PDB entry 8ISS | electron microscopy, 3.19 A resolution | chains B and C of the 5 polymer chains in the assembly

== Chain B ==
Protein: tRNA-splicing endonuclease subunit Sen2
Organism: Homo sapiens
Notes: EC 4.6.1.16
Reference sequence: Q8NCE0 (SEN2_HUMAN); residues 1-465 here = UniProt positions 1-465
Amino-acid sequence (465 residues; numbered 1 to 465; the number before each row is that of its first residue):
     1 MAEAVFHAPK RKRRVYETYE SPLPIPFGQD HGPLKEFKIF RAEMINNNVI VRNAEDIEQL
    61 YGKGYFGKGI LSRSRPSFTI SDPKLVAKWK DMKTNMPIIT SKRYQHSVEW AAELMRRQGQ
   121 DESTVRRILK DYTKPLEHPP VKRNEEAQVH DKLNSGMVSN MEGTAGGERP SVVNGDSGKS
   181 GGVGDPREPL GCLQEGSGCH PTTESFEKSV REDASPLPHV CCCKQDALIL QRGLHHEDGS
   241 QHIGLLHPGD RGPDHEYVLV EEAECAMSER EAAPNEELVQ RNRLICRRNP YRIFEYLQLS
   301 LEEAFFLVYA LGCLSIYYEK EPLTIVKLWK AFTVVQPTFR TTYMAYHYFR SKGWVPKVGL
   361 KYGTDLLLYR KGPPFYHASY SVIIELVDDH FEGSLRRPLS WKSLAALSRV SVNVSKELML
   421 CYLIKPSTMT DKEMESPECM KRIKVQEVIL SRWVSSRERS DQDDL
Not modelled in the structure: 17-36, 79-296, 462-465
What the authors report for this chain:
  - binding site for the 88-nt RNA strand: Lys10, Lys12, His377, Arg409, Asn413, Arg452, Ser456, Arg457, Arg459
  - mutagenesis - R409A: unchanged catalytic activity
  - mutagenesis - R73A/K361A, R409A/R452A: decreased catalytic activity
  - catalytic residues: Tyr369, His377, Lys416

== Chain C ==
Protein: tRNA-splicing endonuclease subunit Sen34
Organism: Homo sapiens
Notes: EC 4.6.1.16
Reference sequence: Q9BSV6 (SEN34_HUMAN); residue numbers follow UniProt; this construct covers 1-310
Amino-acid sequence (310 residues; each row starts with the number of its first residue):
     1 MLVVEVANGR SLVWGAEAVQ ALRERLGVGG RTVGALPRGP RQNSRLGLPL LLMPEEARLL
    61 AEIGAVTLVS APRPDSRHHS LALTSFKRQQ EESFQEQSAL AAEARETRRQ ELLEKITEGQ
   121 AAKKQKLEQA SGASSSQEAG SSQAAKEDET SDGQASGEQE EAGPSSSQAG PSNGVAPLPR
   181 SALLVQLATA RPRPVKARPL DWRVQSKDWP HAGRPAHELR YSIYRDLWER GFFLSAAGKF
   241 GGDFLVYPGD PLRFHAHYIA QCWAPEDTIP LQDLVAAGRL GTSVRKTLLL CSPQPDGKVV
   301 YTSLQWASLQ
Not modelled in the structure: 127-178, 310
Curated features (UniProtKB/Swiss-Prot):
  - active site: Tyr247, His255, Lys286
  - natural variant: Arg58 (R58W: In PCH2C)
What the authors report for this chain:
  - binding site for the 88-nt RNA strand: Gly30, Arg31, Arg41, Lys239, His255, Arg279, Arg285, Trp306
  - catalytic residues: Tyr247, His255, Lys286

== Chain B / chain C interface ==
Pairs across the interface (22; chain B residue first):
  Leu360(B) with Val275(C)
  Lys361(B) with Val275(C); Arg279(C), hydrogen bond (backbone-side chain)
  Tyr362(B) with Arg279(C)
  Gly363(B) with Gln272(C)
  Asp365(B) with Gln272(C), hydrogen bond
  Arg396(B) with Gln272(C)
  Arg397(B) with Gln272(C)
  Lys402(B) with Gly241(C); Asp243(C), salt bridge
  Ser403(B) with Asp273(C)
  Ala405(B) with Gly238(C)
  Ala406(B) with Gly241(C); Leu280(C), hydrophobic
  Leu407(B) with Ala276(C), hydrophobic
  Arg409(B) with Lys239(C); Phe240(C); Leu280(C)
  Val410(B) with Ala276(C); Arg279(C); Leu280(C), hydrophobic
  Asn413(B) with Ser283(C)
Also at the interface, not in a pair above, chain B (16 interface residues in all): Thr364
Also at the interface, not in a pair above, chain C (13 interface residues in all): Val284

== Overview ==
Chain B and chain C form an interface of 16 and 13 residues respectively; the contacts include 2 hydrogen
bonds and 1 salt bridge. Polar pairs include Lys402(B)-Asp243(C), Lys361(B)-Arg279(C) and Asp365(B)-Gln272(C).
From the paper: catalytic residues Tyr369(B), His377(B) and Tyr247(C) among others; R73A/K361A and R409A/R452A
of chain B reduce catalytic activity.
Here chain B is tRNA-splicing endonuclease subunit Sen2 and chain C is tRNA-splicing endonuclease subunit
Sen34, both from Homo sapiens. Entry 8ISS (Cryo-EM structure of wild-type human tRNA Splicing Endonuclease
Complex bound to pre-tRNA-ARG at 3.19 A resolution) was determined by electron microscopy.
